Entry 9BX1 (electron microscopy, 8.00 A resolution (low resolution: residue-level contacts below are approximate; hydrogen-bond / salt-bridge calls are withheld)); this record covers chains B and E of the 6 polymer chains in the assembly.

== Chain B ==
Name: Nucleoprotein
Organism: Influenza A virus
UniProt: A0A516TQ93 (A0A516TQ93_9INFA); numbering as in UniProt (aligned over 1-498)
Sequence (498 residues; each row starts with the number of its first residue):
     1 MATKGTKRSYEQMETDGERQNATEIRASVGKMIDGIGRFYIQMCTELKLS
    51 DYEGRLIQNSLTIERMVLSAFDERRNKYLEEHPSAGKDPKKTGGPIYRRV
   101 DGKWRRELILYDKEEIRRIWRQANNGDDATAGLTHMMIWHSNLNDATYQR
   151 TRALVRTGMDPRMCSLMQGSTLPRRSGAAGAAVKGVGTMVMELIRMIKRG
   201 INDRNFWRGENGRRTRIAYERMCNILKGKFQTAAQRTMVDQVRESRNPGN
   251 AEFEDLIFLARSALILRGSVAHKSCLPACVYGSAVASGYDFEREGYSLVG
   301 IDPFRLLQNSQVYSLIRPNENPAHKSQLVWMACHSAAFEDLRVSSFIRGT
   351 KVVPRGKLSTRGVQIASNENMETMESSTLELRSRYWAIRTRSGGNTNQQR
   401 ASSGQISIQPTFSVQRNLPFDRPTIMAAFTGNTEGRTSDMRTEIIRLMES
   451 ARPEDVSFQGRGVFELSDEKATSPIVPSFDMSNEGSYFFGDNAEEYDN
Disordered / not traced: 1-20, 491-498

== Chain E ==
Molecule: viral RNA
Organism: Influenza A virus
Sequence (60 nucleotides; row label = number of the first residue in the row; note: 6 numbers in that range are skipped by the numbering (no residue carries them; nothing is unmodelled there)):
     1 UUUUUUUUUUUUUUUUUUU
    26 UUUUUUUUUUUUUUUUUUUUUUUUUUUUUUUUUUUUUUUUU
Disordered / not traced: 45-66

== How chain B and chain E interact ==
Residue-residue contacts (9; chain B residue first):
  Asn-21(B) with U26(E)
  Arg-175(B) with U29(E)
  Gly-177(B) with U28(E); U29(E)
  Ala-178(B) with U28(E); U29(E)
  Ala-179(B) with U28(E)
  Ala-366(B) with U39(E)
  Ser-367(B) with U39(E)
Other interface residues (no listed pair), chain B (9 interface residues in all): Arg-74, Ser-176
Other interface residues (no listed pair), chain E (5 interface residues in all): U31

== Summary ==
Chain B and chain E form an interface of 9 and 5 residues respectively.
Chain B is Nucleoprotein and chain E is viral RNA, both from Influenza A virus; the structure, Structure of
influenza A RNP, 4xNP local reconstruction, class 5, was determined by electron microscopy (same publication
as 9BWV, 9BWZ, 9BX0, 9BX4 and 9C4H).
